7X1T - chains C and D of the 6 polymer chains in the assembly; structure by electron microscopy, 3.26 A resolution.

# Chain C
Name: Guanine nucleotide-binding protein G(I)/G(S)/G(T) subunit beta-1
Organism: Bos taurus
Reference sequence: P62871 (GBB1_BOVIN); residues 1-340 here = UniProt positions 1-340
Amino-acid sequence (340 residues; each row starts with the number of its first residue):
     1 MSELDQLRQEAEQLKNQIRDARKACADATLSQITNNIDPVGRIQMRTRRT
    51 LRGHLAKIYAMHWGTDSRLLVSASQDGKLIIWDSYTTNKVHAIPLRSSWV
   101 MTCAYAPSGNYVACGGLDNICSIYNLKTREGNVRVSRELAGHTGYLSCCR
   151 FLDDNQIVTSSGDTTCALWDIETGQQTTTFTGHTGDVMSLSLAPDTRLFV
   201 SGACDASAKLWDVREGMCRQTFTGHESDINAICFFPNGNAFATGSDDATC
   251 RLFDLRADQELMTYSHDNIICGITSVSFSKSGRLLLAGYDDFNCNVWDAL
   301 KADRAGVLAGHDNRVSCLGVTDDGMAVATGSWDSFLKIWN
Disordered / not traced: 1-10
Curated features (UniProtKB/Swiss-Prot):
  - modified residue: Ser2 (N-acetylserine), His266 (Phosphohistidine)

# Chain D
Name: ScFv16
Organism: Rattus norvegicus
Notes: antibody fragment or engineered binder
Amino-acid sequence (251 residues; numbered 1 to 239 plus 17 insertion-coded residues; 5 numbers in that range are skipped by the numbering (no residue carries them; nothing is unmodelled there); the number before each row is that of its first residue; a row labelled like 119A-119Q holds insertion residues (119A, then the next letters in order)):
     1 DVQLVESGGGLVQPGGSRKLSCSASGFAFSSFGMHWVRQAPEKGLEWVAY
    51 ISSGSGTIYYADTVKGRFTISRDDPKNTLFLQMTSLRSEDTAMYYCVRSI
   101 YYYGSSPFDFWGQGTTLTV
119A-119Q SSGGGGSGGGGSGGGGS
   125 DIVMTQATSSVPVTPGESVSISCRSSKSLLHSNGNTYLYWFLQRPGQSPQ
   175 LLIYRMSNLASGVPDRFSGSGSGTAFTLTISRLEAEDVGVYYCMQHLEYP
   225 LTFGAGTKLELKAAA
Disordered / not traced: 1, 16-18, 42-45, 119A-119Q, 212-213, 225-239
Disulfide bonds: Cys147-Cys217

# Chain C / chain D interface
Residue-residue contacts (15; chain C residue first):
  Asp66(C) - Tyr103(D)
  Arg68(C) - Tyr103(D)
  Leu69(C) - Tyr103(D)
  Asp83(C) - Tyr103(D)
  Val90(C) - Tyr102(D)  hydrophobic
  His91(C) - Tyr102(D)
  Lys127(C) - Gly104(D)  hydrogen bond (side chain-backbone)
  Arg129(C) - Val2(D)  hydrogen bond (backbone-backbone)
  Glu130(C) - Gly26(D)
  Glu130(C) - Phe27(D)
  Glu130(C) - Ala28(D)  hydrogen bond (backbone-backbone)
  Glu130(C) - Phe32(D)
  Gly131(C) - Ala28(D)
  Gly131(C) - Phe32(D)
  Asn132(C) - Ala28(D)

# Summary
The interface between chain C and chain D involves 11 residues on one side and 8 on the other; the contacts
include 3 hydrogen bonds. Polar pairs include Lys127(C)-Gly104(D), Arg129(C)-Val2(D) and Glu130(C)-Ala28(D).
Here chain C is Guanine nucleotide-binding protein G(I)/G(S)/G(T) subunit beta-1 (Bos taurus) and chain D is
ScFv16 (Rattus norvegicus). Entry 7X1T (Structure of Thyrotropin-Releasing Hormone Receptor bound with
Taltirelin) was determined by electron microscopy, deposited together with 7X1U.
